1RKY - chain A; structure by X-ray diffraction, 1.68 A resolution.

# Chain A
Name: lysyl oxidase
From: Pichia pastoris
Notes: EC 1.4.3.13
Sequence (747 residues; row label = number of the first residue in the row):
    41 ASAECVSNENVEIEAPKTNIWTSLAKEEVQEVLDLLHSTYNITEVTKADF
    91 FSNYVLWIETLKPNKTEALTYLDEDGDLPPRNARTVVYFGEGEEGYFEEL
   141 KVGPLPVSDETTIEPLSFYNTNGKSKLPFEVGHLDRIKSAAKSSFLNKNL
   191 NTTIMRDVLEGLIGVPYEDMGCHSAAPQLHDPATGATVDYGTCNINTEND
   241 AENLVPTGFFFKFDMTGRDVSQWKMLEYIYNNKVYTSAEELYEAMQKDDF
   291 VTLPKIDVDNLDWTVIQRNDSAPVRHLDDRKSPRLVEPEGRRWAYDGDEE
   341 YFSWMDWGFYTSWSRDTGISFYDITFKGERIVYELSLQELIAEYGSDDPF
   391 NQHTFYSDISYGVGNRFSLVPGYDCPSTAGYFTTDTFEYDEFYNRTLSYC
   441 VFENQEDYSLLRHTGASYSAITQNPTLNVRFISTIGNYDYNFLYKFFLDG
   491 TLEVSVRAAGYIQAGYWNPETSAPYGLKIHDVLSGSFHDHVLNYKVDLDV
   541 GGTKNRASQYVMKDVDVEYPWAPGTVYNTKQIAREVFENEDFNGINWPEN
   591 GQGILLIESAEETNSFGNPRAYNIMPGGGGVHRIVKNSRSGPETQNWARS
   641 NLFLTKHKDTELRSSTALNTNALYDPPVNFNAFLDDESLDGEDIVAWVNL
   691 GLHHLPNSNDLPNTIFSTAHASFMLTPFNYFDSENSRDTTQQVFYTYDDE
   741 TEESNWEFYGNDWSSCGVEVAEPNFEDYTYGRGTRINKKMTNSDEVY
Disordered / not traced: 41-42, 778-787
Cystine bridges: Cys-45/Cys-756, Cys-212/Cys-233, Cys-415/Cys-440
Covalently attached groups: N-acetylglucosamine (NAG) linked to Asn-81, Asn-104, Asn-191, Asn-309, Asn-434
Modified / non-standard residues: Tyr-478 (5-(2-carboxy-2-aminoethyl)-2-hydroxy-1,4-benzoquinone; TPQ)
Sequence notes: conflict Val-314 (Ile in 13936870), Asp-338 (Glu in 13936870), Ser-417 (Ala in 13936870), Gln-549 (Lys in 13936870), Phe-577 (Leu in 13936870), Asn-579 (Lys in 13936870), Thr-650 (Glu in 13936870), Val-758 (Leu in 13936870), Ala-761 (Pro in 13936870); modified residue (478)
Metal / ion sites: Cu ion: Tyr-478, His-528, His-530, His-694; Ca2+ site 1: Asp-537, Leu-538, Asp-539, Asp-683, Ile-684; Ca2+ site 2: Glu-580, Phe-673, Asp-675, Glu-677
Small-molecule neighbours:
  - xenon (XE), molecule 1: Lys-66, Val-69, Gln-70, Phe-427, Phe-432
  - xenon (XE), molecule 2: Met-265, Leu-266, Glu-267, Tyr-268, Tyr-275, Thr-276, Ser-277
  - xenon (XE), molecule 3: Trp-347, Ile-371, Val-372, Gly-490, Leu-492, Tyr-612, Leu-715
  - xenon (XE), molecule 4: Tyr-413, Asp-414, Cys-415, Pro-416, Glu-446, Asp-447, Tyr-448, Ser-449, Arg-470
  - xenon (XE), molecule 5: Tyr-480, Val-496, Ala-498, His-530, Leu-532
  - xenon (XE), molecule 6: Val-496, Ala-498, Leu-692, Ala-709, His-710, Ala-711
  - xenon (XE), molecule 7: Val-496, His-530, Leu-532, Leu-690, Gly-691, Leu-692
  - xenon (XE), molecule 8: Gln-549, Pro-588, Gly-593, Ile-594, Leu-595

# Overview
Ligands of chain A: 8 copies of xenon. Covalently linked N-acetylglucosamine: at Asn-81, Asn-104, Asn-191,
Asn-309 and Asn-434. Tyr-478, His-528, His-530 and His-694 coordinate a Cu ion ion. Asp-537, Leu-538, Asp-539,
Asp-683 and Ile-684 coordinate Ca2+ site 1.
Chain A is lysyl oxidase (Pichia pastoris); the structure, PPLO + Xe, was determined by X-ray diffraction
together with 1RJO and 1W2Z from the same study.
